Entry 3IGA (X-ray diffraction, 2.75 A resolution); this record covers chains B and C of the 3 polymer chains in the assembly.

Chain B:
Name: Antibody Fab fragment light chain
Source organism: Mus musculus
Notes: antibody fragment or engineered binder
Chain sequence (212 residues; numbered 1 to 212; the number before each row is that of its first residue):
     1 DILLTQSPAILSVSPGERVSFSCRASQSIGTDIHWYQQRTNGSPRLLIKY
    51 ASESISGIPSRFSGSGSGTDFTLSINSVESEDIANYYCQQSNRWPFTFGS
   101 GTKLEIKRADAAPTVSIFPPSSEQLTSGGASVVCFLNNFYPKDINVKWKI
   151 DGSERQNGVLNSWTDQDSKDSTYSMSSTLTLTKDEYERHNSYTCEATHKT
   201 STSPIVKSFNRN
Disulfide bonds: Cys23-Cys88, Cys134-Cys194

Chain C:
Name: Voltage-gated potassium channel
Source organism: Streptomyces lividans
UniProt: P0A334 (KCSA_STRLI); residues 1-124 here = UniProt positions 1-124
Chain sequence (124 residues; numbered 1 to 124; the number before each row is that of its first residue):
     1 MAPMLSGLLARLVKLLLGRHGSALHWRAAGAATVLLVIVLLAGSYLAVLA
    51 ERGAPGAQLITYPRALWWSVETATTVGYGDLYPVTLWGRCVAVVVMVAGI
   101 TSFGLVTAALATWFVGREQERRGH
Unresolved in the structure: 1-21
Sequence notes: engineered mutation Ala2 (Pro in P0A334), Cys90 (Leu in P0A334)
Ion coordination: Ni2+ near His124 (its only coordinating residue here)
Residues lining bound ligands: diacyl glycerol (DGA): Leu41, Ser44, Tyr45, Tyr62, Pro63, Arg64, Leu66, Trp67, Val70, Val84, Thr85, Leu86, Arg89, Val93

Chain B / chain C interface:
Pairs across the interface - 18 pairs, chain B then chain C:
  Asp32(B) - Arg64(C)  salt bridge
  Ser91(B) - Ile60(C)
  Asn92(B) - Ala57(C)
  Asn92(B) - Gln58(C)
  Asn92(B) - Ile60(C)
  Asn92(B) - Arg64(C)
  Arg93(B) - Gly56(C)  hydrogen bond (side chain-backbone)
  Arg93(B) - Ala57(C)
  Arg93(B) - Gln58(C)  hydrogen bond
  Arg93(B) - Ile60(C)
  Trp94(B) - Arg52(C)
  Trp94(B) - Gly53(C)
  Trp94(B) - Ala54(C)
  Trp94(B) - Pro55(C)
  Trp94(B) - Gly56(C)  hydrogen bond (backbone-backbone)
  Trp94(B) - Ala57(C)  hydrogen bond (backbone-backbone)
  Trp94(B) - Ile60(C)
  Phe96(B) - Arg52(C)
Interface residues without a listed pair, chain B (7 interface residues in all): Tyr50

Overview:
7 residues of chain B and 9 residues of chain C are in contact, with 4 hydrogen bonds and 1 salt bridge. Polar
contacts include Asp32(B)-Arg64(C), Arg93(B)-Gly56(C) and Arg93(B)-Gln58(C). Diacyl glycerol is bound between
chain B and chain C.
Here chain B is Antibody Fab fragment light chain (Mus musculus) and chain C is Voltage-gated potassium
channel (Streptomyces lividans). Entry 3IGA (Potassium Channel KcsA-Fab complex in Li+ and K+) was determined
by X-ray diffraction (same publication as 3GB7).
